7LYS - chains A and B of the 4 polymer chains in the assembly; structure by electron microscopy, 3.05 A resolution.

# Chain A
Name: CasPhi-2
Organism: Biggievirus Mos11
Sequence (763 residues; row label = number of the first residue in the row):
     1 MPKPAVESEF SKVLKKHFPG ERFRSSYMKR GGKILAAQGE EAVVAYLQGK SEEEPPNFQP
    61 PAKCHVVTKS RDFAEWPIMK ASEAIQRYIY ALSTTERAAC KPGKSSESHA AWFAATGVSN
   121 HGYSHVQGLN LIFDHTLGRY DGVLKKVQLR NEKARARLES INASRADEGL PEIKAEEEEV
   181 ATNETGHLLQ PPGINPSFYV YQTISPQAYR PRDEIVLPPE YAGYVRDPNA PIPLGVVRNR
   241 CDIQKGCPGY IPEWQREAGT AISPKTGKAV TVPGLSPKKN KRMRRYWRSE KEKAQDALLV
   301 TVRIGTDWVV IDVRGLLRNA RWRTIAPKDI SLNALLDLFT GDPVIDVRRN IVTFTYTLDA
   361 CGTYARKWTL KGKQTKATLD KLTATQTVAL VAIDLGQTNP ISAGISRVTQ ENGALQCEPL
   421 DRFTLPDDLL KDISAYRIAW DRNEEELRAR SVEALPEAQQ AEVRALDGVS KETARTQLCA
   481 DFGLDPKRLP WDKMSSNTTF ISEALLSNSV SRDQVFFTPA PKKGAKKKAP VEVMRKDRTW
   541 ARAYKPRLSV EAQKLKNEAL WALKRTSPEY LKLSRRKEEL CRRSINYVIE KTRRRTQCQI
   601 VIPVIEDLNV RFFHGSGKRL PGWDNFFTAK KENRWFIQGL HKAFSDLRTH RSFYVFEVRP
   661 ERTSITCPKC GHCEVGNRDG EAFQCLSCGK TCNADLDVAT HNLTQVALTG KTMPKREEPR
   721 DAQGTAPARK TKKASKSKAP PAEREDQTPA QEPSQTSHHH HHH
Disordered / not traced: 1-5, 523-529, 666-696, 713-763
From the paper describing this entry:
  - binding site for Nts-DNA: Lys29, Lys33, Val126, Gln127, Asn130, Trp368, Lys371, Lys373
  - mutagenesis - V126A/Q127A/N130A: abolished catalytic activity on DNA
  - mutagenesis - K29A/K33A, V126A/Q127A/N130A, D394A: decreased binding to DNA
  - conformationally variable residues: Glu606
  - mutagenesis - E606Q: decreased catalytic activity on DNA
  - mutagenesis - E159A/S160A/S164A/D167A/E168A: unchanged binding to dsSDNA
  - mutagenesis - K146A/R150A/K153A/R157A: unchanged catalytic activity
  - mutagenesis - E159A/S160A/S164A/D167A/E168A: increased catalytic activity on NTS
  - catalytic residues: Asp394, Glu606, Asp695 (proposed by the authors, not directly observed)

# Chain B
Molecule: crRNA
Sequence (45 nucleotides; row label = number of the first residue in the row; numbers below 1 keep their minus sign (C-24 is residue -24)):
   -24 CAACGAUUGC CCCUCACGAG GGGACAGCUG GUAAUGGGAU ACCUU
Disordered / not traced: -24 to -23, 19-20

# How chain A and chain B interact
Residue-residue contacts - 134 pairs, chain A then chain B:
  Phe58(A) - A1(B)  base contact
  Pro61(A) - A1(B)  sugar contact
  Pro61(A) - G2(B)  sugar contact
  Lys63(A) - G2(B)  hydrogen bond to the sugar
  His65(A) - U-17(B)  base contact
  His65(A) - G-16(B)  hydrogen bond to the sugar
  Lys146(A) - G5(B)  base contact
  Lys146(A) - G6(B)  base contact
  Gln190(A) - G6(B)  sugar contact
  Gln190(A) - U7(B)  phosphate contact
  Pro191(A) - G6(B)  sugar contact
  Pro192(A) - G5(B)  sugar contact
  Gly193(A) - G5(B)  hydrogen bond to the sugar
  Gly193(A) - G6(B)  sugar contact
  Ile194(A) - G5(B)  sugar contact
  Asn195(A) - U4(B)  sugar contact
  Arg226(A) - U-18(B)  hydrogen bond to the base
  Leu234(A) - A-19(B)  phosphate contact
  Leu234(A) - U-18(B)  phosphate contact
  Gly235(A) - U-18(B)  hydrogen bond to the phosphate
  Arg238(A) - C-21(B)  base contact
  Arg238(A) - G-20(B)  salt bridge to the phosphate
  Asn239(A) - C-21(B)  base contact
  Arg240(A) - G-20(B)  hydrogen bond to the base
  Arg240(A) - G-5(B)  salt bridge to the phosphate
  Arg240(A) - G-4(B)  salt bridge to the phosphate
  Gly249(A) - A-6(B)  hydrogen bond to the phosphate
  Tyr250(A) - G-7(B)  hydrogen bond to the sugar
  Ile251(A) - A-6(B)  phosphate contact
  Ile251(A) - G-5(B)  phosphate contact
  Pro252(A) - G-7(B)  base contact
  Pro252(A) - A-6(B)  sugar contact
  Trp254(A) - C-10(B)  sugar contact
  Trp254(A) - A-9(B)  stacking on the base
  Trp254(A) - G-7(B)  base contact
  Gln255(A) - A-6(B)  hydrogen bond to the sugar
  Gln255(A) - G-5(B)  hydrogen bond to the sugar
  Arg256(A) - A-22(B)  base contact
  Ala261(A) - A-9(B)  base contact
  Ser263(A) - A-9(B)  phosphate contact
  Pro264(A) - A-9(B)  base contact
  Thr266(A) - A-9(B)  phosphate contact
  Val270(A) - C-10(B)  sugar contact
  Pro273(A) - G-4(B)  sugar contact
  Gly274(A) - G-5(B)  sugar contact
  Gly274(A) - G-4(B)  sugar contact
  Leu275(A) - C-21(B)  base contact
  Leu275(A) - G-4(B)  phosphate contact
  Ser276(A) - G-20(B)  hydrogen bond to the base
  Ser276(A) - G-4(B)  hydrogen bond to the phosphate
  Ser276(A) - G-3(B)  hydrogen bond to the phosphate
  Lys278(A) - G-20(B)  base contact
  Lys278(A) - G-3(B)  phosphate contact
  Lys278(A) - G-2(B)  salt bridge to the phosphate
  Lys279(A) - G-20(B)  hydrogen bond to the sugar
  Asn280(A) - A-19(B)  hydrogen bond to the base
  Lys281(A) - A-19(B)  base contact
  Lys281(A) - G-4(B)  salt bridge to the phosphate
  Lys281(A) - G-3(B)  phosphate contact
  Arg282(A) - A-19(B)  base contact
  Arg282(A) - U-17(B)  salt bridge to the phosphate
  Arg282(A) - G-16(B)  hydrogen bond to the base
  Arg282(A) - C-15(B)  base contact
  Met283(A) - G-20(B)  base contact
  Met283(A) - A-19(B)  sugar contact
  Met283(A) - U-18(B)  sugar contact
  Met283(A) - U-17(B)  phosphate contact
  Arg284(A) - U-17(B)  phosphate contact
  Arg284(A) - G-4(B)  hydrogen bond to the base
  Arg284(A) - G-3(B)  base contact
  Arg285(A) - U-18(B)  hydrogen bond to the sugar
  Arg285(A) - U-17(B)  hydrogen bond to the phosphate
  Tyr286(A) - A-6(B)  phosphate contact
  Tyr286(A) - G-5(B)  hydrogen bond to the phosphate
  Trp287(A) - U-18(B)  base contact
  Trp287(A) - U-17(B)  sugar contact
  Lys293(A) - U-17(B)  hydrogen bond to the phosphate
  Lys293(A) - G-16(B)  salt bridge to the phosphate
  Asp296(A) - U-18(B)  hydrogen bond to the base
  Leu298(A) - U-18(B)  base contact
  Arg314(A) - U-18(B)  hydrogen bond to the base
  Arg314(A) - U-17(B)  hydrogen bond to the sugar
  Gly315(A) - U-17(B)  base contact
  Leu317(A) - U-18(B)  base contact
  Arg318(A) - A-19(B)  base contact
  Arg318(A) - U-17(B)  hydrogen bond to the base
  Arg318(A) - G-16(B)  hydrogen bond to the base
  Arg318(A) - A-1(B)  base contact
  Arg318(A) - C0(B)  hydrogen bond to the base
  Arg321(A) - A-19(B)  phosphate contact
  Arg321(A) - U-18(B)  salt bridge to the phosphate
  Trp322(A) - A-19(B)  base contact
  Trp322(A) - C0(B)  stacking on the base
  Trp322(A) - A1(B)  phosphate contact
  Arg323(A) - C0(B)  phosphate contact
  Arg323(A) - A1(B)  salt bridge to the phosphate
  Lys328(A) - A-19(B)  salt bridge to the phosphate
  Asp346(A) - C3(B)  phosphate contact
  Asp346(A) - U4(B)  phosphate contact
  Arg348(A) - G5(B)  salt bridge to the phosphate
  Arg349(A) - U4(B)  salt bridge to the phosphate
  Lys545(A) - A14(B)  salt bridge to the phosphate
  Arg547(A) - U15(B)  phosphate contact
  Arg547(A) - A16(B)  salt bridge to the phosphate
  Gln553(A) - A14(B)  hydrogen bond to the sugar
  Lys572(A) - C-14(B)  phosphate contact
  Lys572(A) - C-13(B)  phosphate contact
  Arg575(A) - C-15(B)  sugar contact
  Arg576(A) - C-14(B)  sugar contact
  Arg576(A) - C-13(B)  hydrogen bond to the phosphate
  Glu579(A) - C-14(B)  sugar contact
  Glu579(A) - G-2(B)  hydrogen bond to the base
  Glu579(A) - A-1(B)  sugar contact
  Arg582(A) - A-1(B)  hydrogen bond to the sugar
  Arg582(A) - C0(B)  sugar contact
  Arg582(A) - G2(B)  salt bridge to the phosphate
  Arg583(A) - G-3(B)  sugar contact
  Arg583(A) - G-2(B)  sugar contact
  Arg583(A) - A-1(B)  sugar contact
  Asn586(A) - A-1(B)  hydrogen bond to the phosphate
  Asn586(A) - C0(B)  hydrogen bond to the phosphate
  Arg611(A) - A9(B)  sugar contact
  His614(A) - U10(B)  hydrogen bond to the phosphate
  His614(A) - G11(B)  salt bridge to the phosphate
  Gly615(A) - G11(B)  sugar contact
  Ser616(A) - G11(B)  phosphate contact
  Gly617(A) - G11(B)  hydrogen bond to the phosphate
  Gly617(A) - G12(B)  hydrogen bond to the phosphate
  Arg619(A) - G13(B)  salt bridge to the phosphate
  Ala629(A) - G13(B)  phosphate contact
  Lys630(A) - G12(B)  salt bridge to the phosphate
  Lys630(A) - G13(B)  hydrogen bond to the phosphate
  Arg634(A) - G11(B)  sugar contact
  His650(A) - A1(B)  sugar contact
Also at the interface, not in a pair above, chain A (89 interface residues in all): Gln59, Pro196, Ser197, Ile232, Pro233, Val236, Val237, Pro248, Ile262, Thr271, Arg442, Arg651
Also at the interface, not in a pair above, chain B (37 interface residues in all): C-12, U-11

# In short
89 residues of chain A and 37 residues of chain B are in contact; the contacts include 37 hydrogen bonds, 18
salt bridges and 2 aromatic stacking contacts. Polar contacts include Arg226(A)-U-18(B), Arg240(A)-G-20(B) and
Ser276(A)-G-20(B). From the paper: catalytic residues Asp394(A), Glu606(A) and Asp695(A); K29A/K33A,
V126A/Q127A/N130A and D394A of chain A reduce binding to DNA; 6 substitutions were tested in all.
Here chain A is CasPhi-2 (Biggievirus Mos11) and chain B is crRNA. Entry 7LYS (Cryo-EM structure of CasPhi-2
(Cas12j) bound to crRNA and DNA) was determined by electron microscopy together with 7LYT and 7M5O from the
same study.
